Entry 7A08 (electron microscopy, 3.11 A resolution); this record covers chains J and d of the 11 polymer chains in the assembly.

# Chain J
Molecule: Nucleosomal DNA strand 2
Sequence (147 nucleotides; row label = number of the first residue in the row; numbers below 1 keep their minus sign (DA-73 is residue -73)):
   -73 ACAGGATGTA TATATCTGAC ACGTGCCTGG AGACTAGGGA GTAATCCCCT TGGCGGTTAA
   -13 AACGCGGGGG ACAGCGCGTA CGTGCGTTTA AGCGGTGCTA GAGCTTGCTA CGACCAATTG
    47 AGCGGCCTCG GCACCGGGAT TCTCCAG
Disordered / not traced: -73 to -59, 73

# Chain d
Name: Histone H3.3
Organism: Homo sapiens
Reference sequence: P84243 (H33_HUMAN); residues 1-135 here correspond to UniProt positions 2-136 (UniProt number = residue number + 1)
Chain sequence (135 residues; each row starts with the number of its first residue):
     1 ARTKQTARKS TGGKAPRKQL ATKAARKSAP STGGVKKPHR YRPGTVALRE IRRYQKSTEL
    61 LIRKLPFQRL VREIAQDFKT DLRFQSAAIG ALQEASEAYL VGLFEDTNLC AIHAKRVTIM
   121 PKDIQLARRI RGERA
Disordered / not traced: 1-39, 135
Swiss-Prot annotation at these positions:
  - site: Ser31 (Interaction with ZMYND11)
  - modified residue: Arg2 (Asymmetric dimethylarginine), Thr3 (Phosphothreonine), Lys4 (Allysine), Gln5 (5-glutamyl dopamine), Thr6 (Phosphothreonine), Arg8 (Citrulline), Lys9 (N6,N6,N6-trimethyllysine), Ser10 (ADP-ribosylserine), Thr11 (Phosphothreonine), Lys14 (N6-(2-hydroxyisobutyryl)lysine), Arg17 (Asymmetric dimethylarginine), Lys18 (N6-(2-hydroxyisobutyryl)lysine), Lys23 (N6-(2-hydroxyisobutyryl)lysine), Arg26 (Citrulline), Lys27 (N6,N6,N6-trimethyllysine), Ser28 (ADP-ribosylserine), Ser31 (Phosphoserine), Lys36 (N6,N6,N6-trimethyllysine), Lys37 (N6-methyllysine), Tyr41 (Phosphotyrosine) and 9 more in UniProt
  - lipidation: Lys18 (N6-decanoyllysine)

# How chain J and chain d interact
Contacting residue pairs (24; chain J residue first):
  DT-24(J) - Arg83(d)  phosphate contact
  DT-24(J) - Phe84(d)  sugar contact
  DT-24(J) - Gln85(d)  phosphate contact
  DT-24(J) - Ser86(d)  phosphate contact
  DT-23(J) - Arg72(d)  salt bridge to the phosphate
  DT-23(J) - Arg83(d)  phosphate contact
  DT-23(J) - Phe84(d)  hydrogen bond to the phosphate
  DA-14(J) - Arg63(d)  sugar contact
  DG-8(J) - Arg40(d)  base contact
  DG-5(J) - Arg42(d)  phosphate contact
  DG-5(J) - Pro43(d)  sugar contact
  DA-3(J) - Arg116(d)  phosphate contact
  DA-3(J) - Val117(d)  hydrogen bond to the phosphate
  DA-3(J) - Thr118(d)  hydrogen bond to the phosphate
  DA-3(J) - Met120(d)  phosphate contact
  DC-2(J) - Met120(d)  phosphate contact
  DC-2(J) - Lys122(d)  salt bridge to the phosphate
  DT69(J) - Tyr41(d)  phosphate contact
  DT69(J) - Thr45(d)  phosphate contact
  DC70(J) - Tyr41(d)  phosphate contact
  DC70(J) - Arg42(d)  salt bridge to the phosphate
  DC70(J) - Thr45(d)  hydrogen bond to the phosphate
  DC71(J) - Arg40(d)  phosphate contact
  DC71(J) - Arg42(d)  salt bridge to the phosphate
Other interface residues (no listed pair), chain J (12 interface residues in all): DA-13, DG-4
Other interface residues (no listed pair), chain d (19 interface residues in all): Arg52, Leu82, Lys115

# Overview
12 residues of chain J face 19 of chain d across their interface; the contacts include 4 hydrogen bonds and 4
salt bridges. Polar contacts include DT-23(J)-Phe84(d), DA-3(J)-Val117(d) and DA-3(J)-Thr118(d).
Chain J is Nucleosomal DNA strand 2 and chain d is Histone H3.3 (Homo sapiens); the structure, CryoEM
Structure of cGAS Nucleosome complex, was determined by electron microscopy.
